PDB entry 7YIW | X-ray diffraction, 2.89 A resolution | chains D and B of the 8 polymer chains in the assembly

Chain D (and B):
Name: Alkaline phosphatase, tissue-nonspecific isozyme
Source organism: Homo sapiens
Notes: EC 3.1.3.1, 3.9.1.1; chain B of this document is another copy of the same molecule, construct and numbering; everything in this record applies to it too
UniProt: P05186 (PPBT_HUMAN); numbering as in UniProt (aligned over 18-500)
Sequence (503 residues; numbered -1 to 501; the number before each row is that of its first residue; numbers below 1 keep their minus sign (Met-1 is residue -1)):
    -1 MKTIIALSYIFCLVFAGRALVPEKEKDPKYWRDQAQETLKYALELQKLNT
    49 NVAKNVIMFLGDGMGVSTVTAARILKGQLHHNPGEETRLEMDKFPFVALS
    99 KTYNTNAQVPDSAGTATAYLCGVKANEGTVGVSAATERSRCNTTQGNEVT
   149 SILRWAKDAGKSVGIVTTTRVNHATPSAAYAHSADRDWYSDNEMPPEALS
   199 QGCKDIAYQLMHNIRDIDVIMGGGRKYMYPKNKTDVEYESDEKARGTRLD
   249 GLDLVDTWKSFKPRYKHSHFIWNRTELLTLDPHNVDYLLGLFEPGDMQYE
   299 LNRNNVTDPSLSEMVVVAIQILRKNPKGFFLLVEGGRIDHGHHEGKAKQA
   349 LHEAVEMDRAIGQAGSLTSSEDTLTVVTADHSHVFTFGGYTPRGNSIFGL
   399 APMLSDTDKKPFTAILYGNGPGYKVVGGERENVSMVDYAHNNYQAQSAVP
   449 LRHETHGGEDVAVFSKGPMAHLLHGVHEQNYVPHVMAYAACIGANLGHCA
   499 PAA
Disordered / not traced: -1 to 17, 500-501 (chain B: -1 to 17)
Construct notes: initiating methionine (-1); expression tag (0-17, 501)
Swiss-Prot annotation at these positions:
  - active site: Ser110 (Phosphoserine intermediate)
  - binding site (Mg(2+)): Asp60, Thr173, Glu332
  - binding site (Zn(2+)): Asp60, Ser110, Asp337, His341, Asp378, His379, His454
  - binding site (Ca(2+)): Glu235, Phe290, Glu291, Asp306
  - modified residue: Ser110 (Phosphoserine)
  - glycosylation (N-linked (GlcNAc...) asparagine): Asn140, Asn230, Asn271, Asn303, Asn430
Disulfides: Cys139-Cys201, Cys489-Cys497
Covalently attached groups: N-acetylglucosamine (NAG) linked to Asn140, Asn271, Asn303, Asn430
Ion coordination: Mg2+: Asp60, Thr173; Zn2+ site 1: Asp60, His379; Ca2+: Glu235, Phe290, Glu291, Asp306; Zn2+ site 2: Asp337, His341, His454
From the paper describing this entry:
  - disease-associated variants - Y28D, D156Y, E235G, E291K, D306V, T366N, C497S: decreased catalytic activity
  - catalytic residues: Arg184 (proposed by the authors, not directly observed)
  - disease-associated variants - T167M, H171R, H171Y, R184W: abolished catalytic activity
  - mutagenesis - N170D, D294A, G334D: abolished catalytic activity
  - disease-associated variants - K264R: unchanged catalytic activity

Interface between chain D and chain B:
Contacting residue pairs - 36 pairs, chain D then chain B:
  Lys22(D) - His79(B)
  Lys22(D) - Asn80(B)  hydrogen bond
  Asp25(D) - His79(B)
  Lys27(D) - His79(B)
  Tyr28(D) - His78(B)
  Tyr28(D) - His79(B)
  Asp31(D) - His79(B)  salt bridge
  Glu35(D) - His78(B)  salt bridge
  Lys45(D) - Leu276(B)
  Lys45(D) - Leu278(B)
  Asn49(D) - His281(B)  hydrogen bond
  His78(D) - Tyr28(B)
  His78(D) - Glu35(B)  salt bridge
  His79(D) - Lys22(B)
  His79(D) - Tyr28(B)
  His79(D) - Asp31(B)  salt bridge
  Asn80(D) - Lys22(B)  hydrogen bond
  Leu276(D) - Lys45(B)
  His281(D) - Asn49(B)  hydrogen bond
  Gln318(D) - Glu369(B)
  Arg321(D) - Glu369(B)
  Arg321(D) - Asp370(B)  salt bridge
  Ser364(D) - Ser367(B)
  Ser364(D) - Ser368(B)
  Leu365(D) - Ser367(B)  hydrogen bond (backbone-side chain)
  Leu365(D) - Glu369(B)
  Thr366(D) - Thr366(B)
  Ser367(D) - Ser364(B)
  Ser367(D) - Leu365(B)  hydrogen bond (side chain-backbone)
  Ser367(D) - Thr366(B)
  Ser368(D) - Ser364(B)  hydrogen bond (backbone-backbone)
  Glu369(D) - Gln318(B)
  Glu369(D) - Arg321(B)
  Glu369(D) - Leu365(B)
  Asp370(D) - Arg321(B)  salt bridge
  Pro499(D) - His281(B)
Other interface residues (no listed pair), chain D (24 interface residues in all): Thr48
Other interface residues (no listed pair), chain B (23 interface residues in all): Asp25, Lys27

Summary:
The interface between chain D and chain B involves 24 residues on one side and 23 on the other, with 7
hydrogen bonds and 6 salt bridges. Polar pairs include Asp31(D)-His79(B), Glu35(D)-His78(B) and
Arg321(D)-Asp370(B). From the paper: the catalytic residue Arg184(D); Y28D, D156Y and E235G of chain D, among
others, reduce catalytic activity; 15 substitutions were tested in all.
Chain D and chain B are both Alkaline phosphatase, tissue-nonspecific isozyme (Homo sapiens); the structure,
The Crystal Structure of Human Tissue Nonspecific Alkaline Phosphatase (ALPL) at Acidic pH, was determined by
X-ray diffraction together with 7YIV from the same study.
